4F7T - chains A and B of the 3 polymer chains in the assembly; structure by X-ray diffraction, 1.70 A resolution.

[Chain A]
Molecule: HLA class I histocompatibility antigen, A-24 alpha chain
Organism: Homo sapiens
UniProt: P05534 (1A24_HUMAN); residues 1-274 here correspond to UniProt positions 25-298 (UniProt number = residue number + 24)
Sequence (275 residues; each row starts with the number of its first residue; numbering starts at 0):
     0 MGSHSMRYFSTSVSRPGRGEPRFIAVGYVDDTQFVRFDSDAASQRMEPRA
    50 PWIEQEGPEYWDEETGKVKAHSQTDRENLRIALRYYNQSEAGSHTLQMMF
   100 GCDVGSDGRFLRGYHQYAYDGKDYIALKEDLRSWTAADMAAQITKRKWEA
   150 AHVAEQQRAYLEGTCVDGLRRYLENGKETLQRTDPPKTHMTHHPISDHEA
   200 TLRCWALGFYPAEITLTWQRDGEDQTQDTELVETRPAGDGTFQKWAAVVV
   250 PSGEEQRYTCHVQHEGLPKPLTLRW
Unresolved in the structure: 0
Construct notes: initiating methionine (0)
Disulfides: Cys101-Cys164, Cys203-Cys259

[Chain B]
Molecule: Beta-2-microglobulin
Organism: Homo sapiens
UniProt: P61769 (B2MG_HUMAN); residues 1-99 here correspond to UniProt positions 21-119 (UniProt number = residue number + 20)
Sequence (100 residues; each row starts with the number of its first residue; numbering starts at 0):
     0 MIQRTPKIQVYSRHPAENGKSNFLNCYVSGFHPSDIEVDLLKNGERIEKV
    50 EHSDLSFSKDWSFYLLYYTEFTPTEKDEYACRVNHVTLSQPKIVKWDRDM
Unresolved in the structure: 0
Construct notes: initiating methionine (0)
Curated features (UniProtKB/Swiss-Prot):
  - modified residue: Gln2 (Pyrrolidone carboxylic acid)
  - glycosylation: Ile1 (N-linked (Glc) (glycation) isoleucine), Lys19 (N-linked (Glc) (glycation) lysine), Lys41 (N-linked (Glc) (glycation) lysine), Lys48 (N-linked (Glc) (glycation) lysine), Lys58 (N-linked (Glc) (glycation) lysine), Lys91 (N-linked (Glc) (glycation) lysine), Lys94 (N-linked (Glc) (glycation) lysine)
Disulfides: Cys25-Cys80

[Interface between chain A and chain B]
Residue-residue contacts - 52 pairs, chain A then chain B:
  Phe8(A) - Ser55(B)
  Phe8(A) - Phe56(B)  hydrophobic
  Ser9(A) - Phe56(B)
  Thr10(A) - Phe56(B)
  Thr10(A) - Phe62(B)
  Val12(A) - Ser33(B)
  Val25(A) - Asp53(B)
  Val25(A) - Leu54(B)
  Val25(A) - Ser55(B)
  Tyr27(A) - Ser55(B)
  Tyr27(A) - Tyr63(B)  hydrogen bond
  Gln32(A) - Asp53(B)  hydrogen bond
  Arg35(A) - Asp53(B)  salt bridge
  Arg48(A) - Asp53(B)  salt bridge
  Gln96(A) - His31(B)
  Gln96(A) - Phe56(B)
  Gln96(A) - Trp60(B)  hydrogen bond (side chain-backbone)
  Gln96(A) - Phe62(B)
  Met97(A) - Phe56(B)
  Gln115(A) - Trp60(B)
  Tyr116(A) - Trp60(B)
  Ala117(A) - Trp60(B)
  Asp119(A) - Ile1(B)
  Asp119(A) - His31(B)
  Gly120(A) - His31(B)  hydrogen bond (backbone-side chain)
  Lys121(A) - Ile1(B)
  Asp122(A) - Trp60(B)  hydrogen bond
  Thr190(A) - Met99(B)  hydrogen bond (side chain-backbone)
  His192(A) - Asp98(B)  hydrogen bond (side chain-backbone)
  His192(A) - Met99(B)  hydrogen bond (side chain-backbone)
  Arg202(A) - Met99(B)  hydrogen bond (side chain-backbone)
  Trp204(A) - Met99(B)  hydrogen bond (side chain-backbone)
  Val231(A) - Gln8(B)
  Glu232(A) - Lys6(B)  salt bridge
  Glu232(A) - Gln8(B)  hydrogen bond (backbone-side chain)
  Glu232(A) - Ser28(B)  hydrogen bond
  Thr233(A) - Tyr26(B)
  Arg234(A) - Gln8(B)  hydrogen bond
  Arg234(A) - Tyr10(B)
  Arg234(A) - Tyr26(B)
  Pro235(A) - Tyr10(B)  hydrogen bond (backbone-side chain)
  Pro235(A) - Asn24(B)
  Pro235(A) - Tyr26(B)
  Ala236(A) - Arg12(B)  hydrogen bond (backbone-side chain)
  Ala236(A) - Asn24(B)  hydrogen bond (backbone-side chain)
  Gly237(A) - Arg12(B)
  Gly237(A) - Leu65(B)
  Asp238(A) - Arg12(B)
  Gln242(A) - Tyr10(B)
  Gln242(A) - Ser11(B)
  Gln242(A) - Arg12(B)
  Trp244(A) - Met99(B)
Other interface residues (no listed pair), chain A (36 interface residues in all): Ile23, Thr94, Met98, Leu206
Other interface residues (no listed pair), chain B (23 interface residues in all): His13, Pro14

[Summary]
36 residues of chain A face 23 of chain B across their interface; the contacts include 16 hydrogen bonds and 3
salt bridges. Polar pairs include Arg35(A)-Asp53(B), Arg48(A)-Asp53(B) and Glu232(A)-Lys6(B).
Here chain A is HLA class I histocompatibility antigen, A-24 alpha chain and chain B is Beta-2-microglobulin,
both from Homo sapiens. Entry 4F7T (Crystal Structure of HLA-A*2402 Complexed with a Newly Identified Peptide
from 2009 H1N1 PB1 (498-505)) was determined by X-ray diffraction (same publication as 4F7M and 4F7P).
